PDB entry 5L67 | X-ray diffraction, 2.60 A resolution | chains B and C of the 28 polymer chains in the assembly

Chain B:
Molecule: Proteasome subunit alpha type-3
Source organism: Saccharomyces cerevisiae (strain ATCC 204508 / S288c)
Notes: EC 3.4.25.1
UniProt: P23638 (PSA3_YEAST); residues 0-257 here correspond to UniProt positions 1-258 (UniProt number = residue number + 1)
Sequence (258 residues; numbered 0 to 257; the number before each row is that of its first residue; numbering starts at 0):
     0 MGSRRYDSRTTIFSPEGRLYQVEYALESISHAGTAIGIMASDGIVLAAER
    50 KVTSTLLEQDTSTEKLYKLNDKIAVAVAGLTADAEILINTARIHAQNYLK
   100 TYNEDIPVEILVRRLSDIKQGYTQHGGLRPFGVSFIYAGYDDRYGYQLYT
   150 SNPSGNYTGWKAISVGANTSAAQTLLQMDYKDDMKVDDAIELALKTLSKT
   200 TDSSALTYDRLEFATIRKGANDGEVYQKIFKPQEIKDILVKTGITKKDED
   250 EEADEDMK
Not modelled in the structure: 0, 245-257
Curated features (UniProtKB/Swiss-Prot):
  - cross-link (Glycyl lysine isopeptide (Lys-Gly)): Lys99 (interchain with G-Cter in ubiquitin), Lys198 (interchain with G-Cter in ubiquitin), Lys230 (interchain with G-Cter in ubiquitin)

Chain C:
Molecule: Proteasome subunit alpha type-4
Source organism: Saccharomyces cerevisiae (strain ATCC 204508 / S288c)
Notes: EC 3.4.25.1
UniProt: P40303 (PSA4_YEAST); residues -1 to 252 here correspond to UniProt positions 1-254 (UniProt number = residue number + 2)
Sequence (254 residues; row label = number of the first residue in the row; numbers below 1 keep their minus sign (Met-1 is residue -1)):
    -1 MSGYDRALSIFSPDGHIFQVEYALEAVKRGTCAVGVKGKNCVVLGCERRS
    49 TLKLQDTRITPSKVSKIDSHVVLSFSGLNADSRILIEKARVEAQSHRLTL
    99 EDPVTVEYLTRYVAGVQQRYTQSGGVRPFGVSTLIAGFDPRDDEPKLYQT
   149 EPSGIYSSWSAQTIGRNSKTVREFLEKNYDRKEPPATVEECVKLTVRSLL
   199 EVVQTGAKNIEITVVKPDSDIVALSSEEINQYVTQIEQEKQEQQEQDKKK
   249 KSNH
Not modelled in the structure: -1 to 0, 241-252
Curated features (UniProtKB/Swiss-Prot):
  - modified residue: Thr58 (Phosphothreonine)

Interface between chain B and chain C:
Pairs across the interface (71; chain B residue first):
  Arg3(B) - Arg4(C)
  Asp6(B) - Tyr2(C)  hydrogen bond
  Asp6(B) - Arg4(C)  salt bridge
  Arg8(B) - Arg4(C)
  Thr10(B) - Leu6(C)
  Thr10(B) - Arg125(C)
  Ile11(B) - Gln17(C)
  Phe12(B) - Gln17(C)  hydrogen bond (backbone-side chain)
  Phe12(B) - Tyr20(C)  hydrophobic
  Phe12(B) - Ala21(C)  hydrophobic
  Phe12(B) - Ala24(C)  hydrophobic
  Phe12(B) - Leu76(C)  hydrophobic
  Phe12(B) - Arg125(C)
  Phe12(B) - Pro126(C)
  Phe12(B) - Gly128(C)
  Ser13(B) - Tyr20(C)
  Pro14(B) - Tyr20(C)  hydrophobic
  Pro14(B) - Glu23(C)
  Glu15(B) - Glu23(C)
  Glu15(B) - Arg27(C)  hydrogen bond (backbone-side chain)
  Gly16(B) - Tyr20(C)
  Gly16(B) - Glu23(C)
  Gly16(B) - Ala24(C)
  Gly16(B) - Arg27(C)  hydrogen bond (backbone-side chain)
  Arg17(B) - Arg27(C)
  Leu18(B) - Arg125(C)
  Met38(B) - Asp54(C)
  Arg112(B) - Arg81(C)
  Ser115(B) - Arg81(C)  hydrogen bond (backbone-side chain)
  Asp116(B) - Arg81(C)  salt bridge
  Gln119(B) - Ala78(C)
  Gln119(B) - Asp79(C)
  Gln119(B) - Ile82(C)
  Thr122(B) - Arg125(C)  hydrogen bond (backbone-side chain)
  Gln123(B) - Tyr118(C)
  Gln123(B) - Val124(C)
  Gln123(B) - Arg125(C)  hydrogen bond (backbone-backbone)
  Gln123(B) - Pro126(C)
  Gln123(B) - Phe127(C)
  His124(B) - Gly123(C)
  His124(B) - Val124(C)
  Gly125(B) - Tyr2(C)
  Gly125(B) - Gly123(C)
  Gly126(B) - Tyr2(C)
  Tyr143(B) - Arg56(C)  hydrogen bond (backbone-side chain)
  Tyr143(B) - Ile57(C)  hydrophobic
  Tyr145(B) - Arg56(C)  hydrogen bond (backbone-side chain)
  Gln146(B) - Ile57(C)
  Leu147(B) - Ile57(C)
  Tyr148(B) - Ile57(C)
  Ser153(B) - Ala78(C)
  Gly154(B) - Ala78(C)
  Gly154(B) - Arg81(C)  hydrogen bond (backbone-side chain)
  Asn155(B) - Asn77(C)
  Asn155(B) - Ala78(C)
  Tyr156(B) - Pro59(C)  hydrophobic
  Tyr156(B) - Arg81(C)
  Gly158(B) - Gln53(C)
  Gly158(B) - Asp54(C)  hydrogen bond (backbone-backbone)
  Gly158(B) - Thr58(C)  hydrogen bond (backbone-side chain)
  Trp159(B) - Leu50(C)  hydrophobic
  Trp159(B) - Lys51(C)
  Trp159(B) - Leu52(C)
  Trp159(B) - Gln53(C)
  Trp159(B) - Asp54(C)
  Lys160(B) - Leu52(C)  hydrogen bond (backbone-backbone)
  Lys160(B) - Gln53(C)
  Lys160(B) - Asp54(C)
  Ala161(B) - Leu52(C)
  Leu175(B) - Leu52(C)
  Gln176(B) - Leu52(C)
Other interface residues (no listed pair), chain B (41 interface residues in all): Glu108, Thr157, Gln172, Tyr179

In short:
41 residues of chain B and 31 residues of chain C are in contact; the contacts include 13 hydrogen bonds and 2
salt bridges. Polar pairs include Asp6(B)-Arg4(C), Asp116(B)-Arg81(C) and Asp6(B)-Tyr2(C).
Here chain B is Proteasome subunit alpha type-3 and chain C is Proteasome subunit alpha type-4, both from
Saccharomyces cerevisiae (strain ATCC 204508 / S288c). Entry 5L67 (Yeast 20S proteasome with mouse beta5i
(1-138) and mouse beta6 (97-111; 118-133) in complex with PR-924) was determined by X-ray diffraction,
deposited together with 5L52, 5L54, 5L55, 5L5A, 5L5B, 5L5D and 30 further entries.
